PDB entry 3SCM | X-ray diffraction, 2.50 A resolution | chains A and B of the 4 polymer chains in the assembly

# Chain A
Molecule: Antigen-presenting glycoprotein CD1d1
Organism: Mus musculus
Notes: fragment: extracellular domain
UniProt: P11609 (CD1D1_MOUSE); residues 1-279 here correspond to UniProt positions 19-297 (UniProt number = residue number + 18)
Chain sequence (302 residues; row label = number of the first residue in the row):
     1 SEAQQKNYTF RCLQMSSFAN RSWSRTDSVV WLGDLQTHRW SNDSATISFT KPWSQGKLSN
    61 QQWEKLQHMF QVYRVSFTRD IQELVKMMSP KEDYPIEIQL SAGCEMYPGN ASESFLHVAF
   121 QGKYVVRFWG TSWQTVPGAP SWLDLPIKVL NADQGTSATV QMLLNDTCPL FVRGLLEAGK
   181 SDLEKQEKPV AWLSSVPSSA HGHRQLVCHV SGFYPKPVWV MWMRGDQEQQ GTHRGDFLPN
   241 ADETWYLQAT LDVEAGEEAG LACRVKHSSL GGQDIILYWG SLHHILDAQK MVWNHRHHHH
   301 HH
Not modelled in the structure: 1-6, 296-302
Cystine bridges: Cys104-Cys168, Cys208-Cys263
Glycans and other covalent adducts: N-acetylglucosamine (NAG) linked to Asn20, Asn42, Asn165
Differences from the reference sequence: expression tag (280-302)
Small-molecule neighbours: Isoglobotrihexosylceramide (LGN; N-[(2S,3R,4E)-1-{[alpha-D-galactopyranosyl-(1->3)-beta-D-galactopyranosyl-(1->4)-beta-D-glucopyranosyl]oxy}-3-hydroxyoctadec-4-en-2-yl]hexacosanamide): Phe10, Cys12, Gln14, Ser28, Val30, Ile47, Trp63, Leu66, Met69, Phe70, Tyr73, Ser76, Phe77, Asp80, Ile81, Leu84, Val85, Leu100, Ala102, Leu116, Val118, Phe120, Val126, Trp133, Trp142, Leu150, Asp153, Gly155, Thr156, Ala158, Thr159, Val160, Met162, Leu163, Leu164, Thr167, Cys168, Phe171
UniProt features mapped onto this chain:
  - binding site (a D-galactosylceramide): Asp80, Asp153 to Thr156
  - glycosylation (N-linked (GlcNAc...) asparagine): Asn7, Asn20, Asn42, Asn110, Asn165
Reported in the primary citation:
  - binding site for Isoglobotrihexosylceramide: Asp153 to Met162

# Chain B
Molecule: Beta-2-microglobulin
Organism: Mus musculus
Notes: fragment: extracellular domain
UniProt: P01887 (B2MG_MOUSE); residues 1-99 here correspond to UniProt positions 21-119 (UniProt number = residue number + 20)
Chain sequence (99 residues; numbered 1 to 99; the number before each row is that of its first residue):
     1 IQKTPQIQVY SRHPPENGKP NILNCYVTQF HPPHIEIQML KNGKKIPKVE MSDMSFSKDW
    61 SFYILAHTEF TPTETDTYAC RVKHASMAEP KTVYWDRDM
Cystine bridges: Cys25-Cys80

# Interface between chain A and chain B
Pairs across the interface - 74 pairs, chain A then chain B:
  Leu13(A) - Ser55(B)
  Leu13(A) - Phe56(B)
  Gln14(A) - Phe56(B)
  Met15(A) - Met54(B)
  Met15(A) - Phe56(B)  hydrophobic
  Met15(A) - Phe62(B)  hydrophobic
  Ser17(A) - Pro33(B)
  Val29(A) - Asp53(B)
  Val29(A) - Met54(B)
  Val29(A) - Ser55(B)
  Trp31(A) - Ser55(B)  hydrogen bond
  Trp31(A) - Tyr63(B)
  Gln36(A) - Asp53(B)  hydrogen bond
  Arg39(A) - Asp53(B)  salt bridge
  Glu97(A) - His31(B)
  Glu97(A) - Pro33(B)
  Gln99(A) - His31(B)
  Gln99(A) - Phe56(B)
  Gln99(A) - Trp60(B)  hydrogen bond (side chain-backbone)
  Gln99(A) - Phe62(B)
  Leu100(A) - Phe56(B)
  Ser101(A) - Trp60(B)
  His117(A) - Trp60(B)
  Ala119(A) - Trp60(B)  hydrophobic
  Gln121(A) - Gln2(B)
  Gln121(A) - His31(B)
  Gly122(A) - His31(B)
  Gly122(A) - Trp60(B)
  Tyr124(A) - Trp60(B)
  Val190(A) - Pro14(B)  hydrophobic
  Trp192(A) - His13(B)
  Trp192(A) - Pro14(B)  hydrophobic
  Trp192(A) - Pro15(B)
  Ser194(A) - Asp98(B)  hydrogen bond (side chain-backbone)
  Ser195(A) - Asp98(B)
  Val196(A) - Asp98(B)
  Val196(A) - Met99(B)  hydrophobic
  Val207(A) - Asp98(B)
  Val207(A) - Met99(B)
  His209(A) - Arg97(B)  hydrogen bond (side chain-backbone)
  His209(A) - Met99(B)
  Ser211(A) - Arg12(B)  hydrogen bond (side chain-backbone)
  Gly212(A) - Arg12(B)
  Leu238(A) - Gln8(B)
  Leu238(A) - Tyr10(B)
  Leu238(A) - Tyr26(B)  hydrophobic
  Pro239(A) - Tyr10(B)  hydrogen bond (backbone-side chain)
  Pro239(A) - Asn24(B)
  Pro239(A) - Tyr26(B)
  Pro239(A) - Leu65(B)
  Asn240(A) - Arg12(B)
  Asn240(A) - Asn24(B)  hydrogen bond
  Asn240(A) - Leu65(B)
  Ala241(A) - Leu65(B)
  Ala241(A) - His67(B)
  Asp242(A) - Arg12(B)  salt bridge
  Thr244(A) - Arg12(B)  hydrogen bond
  Gln248(A) - Met99(B)
  Lys290(A) - Pro15(B)
  Lys290(A) - Glu16(B)  salt bridge
  Lys290(A) - Asn17(B)  hydrogen bond (backbone-backbone)
  Met291(A) - Pro15(B)
  Met291(A) - Asn17(B)
  Met291(A) - Arg97(B)  hydrogen bond (backbone-side chain)
  Val292(A) - Asn17(B)  hydrogen bond (backbone-side chain)
  Val292(A) - Glu74(B)
  Val292(A) - Arg97(B)
  Trp293(A) - Glu74(B)
  Trp293(A) - Asp96(B)
  Trp293(A) - Arg97(B)
  Trp293(A) - Asp98(B)  hydrogen bond
  Asn294(A) - Glu74(B)  hydrogen bond (backbone-backbone)
  Asn294(A) - Thr75(B)
  His295(A) - Asp98(B)  salt bridge
Also at the interface, not in a pair above, chain A (43 interface residues in all): Arg11, Val118, Phe237, Tyr246
Also at the interface, not in a pair above, chain B (34 interface residues in all): Ser11, Lys19, Pro32, Lys58, Thr73, Trp95

# Summary
43 residues of chain A and 34 residues of chain B are in contact; the contacts include 14 hydrogen bonds and 4
salt bridges. Among the polar pairs are Arg39(A)-Asp53(B), Asp242(A)-Arg12(B) and Lys290(A)-Glu16(B). Chain A
binds Isoglobotrihexosylceramide. N-acetylglucosamine is covalently linked to Asn20(A), Asn42(A) and
Asn165(A). From the paper: a binding site for Isoglobotrihexosylceramide at Asp153(A).
Here chain A is Antigen-presenting glycoprotein CD1d1 and chain B is Beta-2-microglobulin, both from Mus
musculus. Entry 3SCM (Crystal structure of autoreactive-Valpha14-Vbeta6 NKT TCR in complex with
CD1d-isoglobotrihexosylceramide) was determined by X-ray diffraction (same publication as 3SDA, 3SDC, 3SDD and
3SDX).
